PDB entry 7YPA | electron microscopy, 3.05 A resolution | chains B and D of the 9 polymer chains in the assembly

== Chain B ==
Molecule: DNA-directed RNA polymerase subunit alpha
Source organism: Escherichia coli K-12
Notes: EC 2.7.7.6
UniProtKB: P0A7Z4 (RPOA_ECOLI); numbering as in UniProt (aligned over 1-329)
Amino-acid sequence (329 residues; row label = number of the first residue in the row):
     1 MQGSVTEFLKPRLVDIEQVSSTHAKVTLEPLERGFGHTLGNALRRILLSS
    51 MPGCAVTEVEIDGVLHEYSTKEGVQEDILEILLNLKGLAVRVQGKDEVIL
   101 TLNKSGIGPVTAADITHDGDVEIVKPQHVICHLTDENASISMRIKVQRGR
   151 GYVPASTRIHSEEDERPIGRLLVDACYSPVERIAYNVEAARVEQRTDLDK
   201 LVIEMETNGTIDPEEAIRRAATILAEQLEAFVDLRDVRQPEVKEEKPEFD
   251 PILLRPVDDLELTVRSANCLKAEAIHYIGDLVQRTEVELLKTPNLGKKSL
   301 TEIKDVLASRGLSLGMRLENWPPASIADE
Not modelled in the structure: 1-3, 159-169, 233-329
Curated features (UniProtKB/Swiss-Prot):
  - region: E162 to E165 (Required for interaction with Crp at class II promoters)
  - modified residue: R265 (ADP-ribosylarginine), K297 (N6-acetyllysine), K298 (N6-acetyllysine)
  - mutagenesis: R45 (R45C: In rpoA112; temperature-sensitive, blocks RNA polymerase assembly), E162 to E165 (5-fold decrease in CRP-class II promoter-dependent transcription), E165 (E165K: 5-fold decrease in CRP-class II promoter-dependent transcription), R191 (R191C: In rpoA101; temperature-sensitive)

== Chain D ==
Molecule: DNA-directed RNA polymerase subunit beta'
Source organism: Escherichia coli K-12
Notes: EC 2.7.7.6
UniProtKB: P0A8T7 (RPOC_ECOLI); residues 1-1407 here = UniProt positions 1-1407
Amino-acid sequence (1416 residues; numbered 1 to 1416; the number before each row is that of its first residue):
     1 MKDLLKFLKAQTKTEEFDAIKIALASPDMIRSWSFGEVKKPETINYRTFK
    51 PERDGLFCARIFGPVKDYECLCGKYKRLKHRGVICEKCGVEVTQTKVRRE
   101 RMGHIELASPTAHIWFLKSLPSRIGLLLDMPLRDIERVLYFESYVVIEGG
   151 MTNLERQQILTEEQYLDALEEFGDEFDAKMGAEAIQALLKSMDLEQECEQ
   201 LREELNETNSETKRKKLTKRIKLLEAFVQSGNKPEWMILTVLPVLPPDLR
   251 PLVPLDGGRFATSDLNDLYRRVINRNNRLKRLLDLAAPDIIVRNEKRMLQ
   301 EAVDALLDNGRRGRAITGSNKRPLKSLADMIKGKQGRFRQNLLGKRVDYS
   351 GRSVITVGPYLRLHQCGLPKKMALELFKPFIYGKLELRGLATTIKAAKKM
   401 VEREEAVVWDILDEVIREHPVLLNRAPTLHRLGIQAFEPVLIEGKAIQLH
   451 PLVCAAYNADFDGDQMAVHVPLTLEAQLEARALMMSTNNILSPANGEPII
   501 VPSQDVVLGLYYMTRDCVNAKGEGMVLTGPKEAERLYRSGLASLHARVKV
   551 RITEYEKDANGELVAKTSLKDTTVGRAILWMIVPKGLPYSIVNQALGKKA
   601 ISKMLNTCYRILGLKPTVIFADQIMYTGFAYAARSGASVGIDDMVIPEKK
   651 HEIISEAEAEVAEIQEQFQSGLVTAGERYNKVIDIWAAANDRVSKAMMDN
   701 LQTETVINRDGQEEKQVSFNSIYMMADSGARGSAAQIRQLAGMRGLMAKP
   751 DGSIIETPITANFREGLNVLQYFISTHGARKGLADTALKTANSGYLTRRL
   801 VDVAQDLVVTEDDCGTHEGIMMTPVIEGGDVKEPLRDRVLGRVTAEDVLK
   851 PGTADILVPRNTLLHEQWCDLLEENSVDAVKVRSVVSCDTDFGVCAHCYG
   901 RDLARGHIINKGEAIGVIAAQSIGEPGTQLTMRTFHIGGAASRAAAESSI
   951 QVKNKGSIKLSNVKSVVNSSGKLVITSRNTELKLIDEFGRTKESYKVPYG
  1001 AVLAKGDGEQVAGGETVANWDPHTMPVITEVSGFVRFTDMIDGQTITRQT
  1051 DELTGLSSLVVLDSAERTAGGKDLRPALKIVDAQGNDVLIPGTDMPAQYF
  1101 LPGKAIVQLEDGVQISSGDTLARIPQESGGTKDITGGLPRVADLFEARRP
  1151 KEPAILAEISGIVSFGKETKGKRRLVITPVDGSDPYEEMIPKWRQLNVFE
  1201 GERVERGDVISDGPEAPHDILRLRGVHAVTRYIVNEVQDVYRLQGVKIND
  1251 KHIEVIVRQMLRKATIVNAGSSDFLEGEQVEYSRVKIANRELEANGKVGA
  1301 TYSRDLLGITKASLATESFISAASFQETTRVLTEAAVAGKRDELRGLKEN
  1351 VIVGRLIPAGTGYAYHQDRMRRRAAGEAPAAPQVTAEDASASLAELLNAG
  1401 LGGSDNELEVHHHHHH
Not modelled in the structure: 1-16, 935-947, 1127-1134, 1371-1416
Sequence notes: expression tag (1408-1416)
Ion coordination: Zn2+ site 1: C72, C85, C88; Mg2+: D460, D462, D464; Zn2+ site 2: C814, C888, C895, C898
Curated features (UniProtKB/Swiss-Prot):
  - binding site (Zn(2+)): C70, C72, C85, C88, C814, C888, C895, C898
  - binding site (Mg(2+)): D460, D462, D464
  - modified residue: K983 (N6-acetyllysine)
  - mutagenesis: Q504 (Q504P: Resistant to antibiotics salinamide A and B), N690 (N690D: Resistant to antibiotics salinamide A and B), M697 (M697V: Resistant to antibiotics salinamide A and B), A735 (A735T: Resistant to antibiotics salinamide A and B), R738 (R738C/H/P/S: Resistant to antibiotics salinamide A and B), A748 (A748E: Resistant to antibiotics salinamide A and B), P758 (P758S/T: Resistant to antibiotics salinamide A and B), F763 (F763C: Resistant to antibiotics salinamide A and B), S775 (S775A: Resistant to antibiotics salinamide A and B), A779 (A779T/V: Resistant to antibiotics salinamide A and B), R780 (R780C: Resistant to antibiotics salinamide A and B), G782 (G782A/C: Resistant to antibiotics salinamide A and B), 1 further mutagenesis entry in UniProt

== Chain B / chain D interface ==
Contacting residue pairs - 26 pairs, chain B then chain D:
  R44(B) - R538(D)
  L48(B) - R535(D)
  L48(B) - R538(D)
  L48(B) - S539(D)
  L79(B) - V526(D)  hydrophobic
  E80(B) - R551(D)  salt bridge
  E80(B) - L569(D)
  L83(B) - V526(D)  hydrophobic
  L83(B) - L527(D)
  L83(B) - T528(D)
  L83(B) - R551(D)
  N84(B) - R551(D)
  K86(B) - V526(D)  hydrogen bond (side chain-backbone)
  K86(B) - E532(D)  salt bridge
  Y152(B) - E532(D)  hydrogen bond
  Y152(B) - L536(D)  hydrophobic
  Y152(B) - L541(D)  hydrophobic
  C176(B) - E532(D)
  C176(B) - R535(D)
  V180(B) - R535(D)  hydrogen bond (backbone-side chain)
  E181(B) - K531(D)  salt bridge
  R182(B) - E534(D)  salt bridge
  R182(B) - M581(D)
  R191(B) - D410(D)  salt bridge
  R191(B) - D413(D)  salt bridge
  E206(B) - K531(D)  salt bridge
Interface residues without a listed pair, chain B (21 interface residues in all): S49, P154, D174, S178, I183, A184, T196
Interface residues without a listed pair, chain D (20 interface residues in all): K370, W409, E443, M525

== Summary ==
21 residues of chain B face 20 of chain D across their interface, with 3 hydrogen bonds and 7 salt bridges.
Polar contacts include E80(B)-R551(D), K86(B)-E532(D) and E181(B)-K531(D).
Here chain B is DNA-directed RNA polymerase subunit alpha and chain D is DNA-directed RNA polymerase subunit
beta', both from Escherichia coli K-12. Entry 7YPA (Cryo-EM structure of Escherichia coli hairpin-nucleation
complex of transcription termination (TTC-hairpin)) was determined by electron microscopy, deposited together
with 7YP9 and 7YPB.
